Entry 7H2K (X-ray diffraction, 1.59 A resolution); this record covers chains A and B.

[Chain A]
Molecule: Serine protease subunit NS2B
Organism: Zika virus
UniProt: Q32ZE1 (POLG_ZIKV); residues 46-89 here correspond to UniProt positions 1414-1457 (UniProt number = residue number + 1368)
Chain sequence (46 residues; row label = number of the first residue in the row):
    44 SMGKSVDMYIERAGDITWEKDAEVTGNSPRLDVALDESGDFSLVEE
Disordered / not traced: 44-49, 89
Differences from the reference sequence: expression tag (44-45)

[Chain B]
Molecule: Serine protease NS3
Organism: Zika virus
Notes: EC 3.4.21.91, 3.6.1.15, 3.6.4.13
UniProt: Q32ZE1 (POLG_ZIKV); residues 11-177 here correspond to UniProt positions 1509-1675 (UniProt number = residue number + 1498)
Chain sequence (168 residues; each row starts with the number of its first residue):
    10 MKEVKKGETTDGVYRVMTRRLLGSTQVGVGVMQEGVFHTMWHVTKGAALR
    60 SGEGRLDPYWGDVKQDLVSYCGPWKLDAAWDGLSEVQLLAVPPGERAKNI
   110 QTLPGIFKTKDGDIGAVALDYPAGTSGSPILDKCGRVIGLYGNGVVIKNG
   160 SYVSAITQGKREEETPVE
Disordered / not traced: 10-15, 172-177
Differences from the reference sequence: initiating methionine (10); conflict Lys-107 (Arg1605 in Q32ZE1)
Ligand contacts:
  - (2S)-2-(2-cyanophenoxy)propanamide (A1AJ7), molecule 1: Gln-74, Thr-118, Asp-120, Gly-121, Ile-123, Thr-166, Gln-167
  - (2S)-2-(2-cyanophenoxy)propanamide (A1AJ7), molecule 2: Asp-129, Tyr-130, Pro-131, Ala-132, Ser-135, Tyr-150, Gly-151, Val-155, Tyr-161
Swiss-Prot annotation at these positions:
  - active site (Charge relay system): His-51, Asp-75, Ser-135

[Interface between chain A and chain B]
Contacting residue pairs (95):
  Asp-50(A) with Thr-27(B); Arg-28(B); Arg-59(B), salt bridge
  Met-51(A) with Met-26(B); Val-36(B), hydrophobic; Val-52(B); Thr-53(B); Leu-58(B), hydrophobic; Arg-59(B), hydrogen bond (backbone-backbone)
  Tyr-52(A) with Arg-24(B); Val-25(B); Met-26(B), hydrogen bond (backbone-backbone); Arg-28(B), hydrogen bond; Ser-33(B), hydrogen bond; Arg-59(B)
  Ile-53(A) with Tyr-23(B), hydrophobic; Arg-24(B); Met-41(B), hydrophobic; Phe-46(B), hydrophobic; Arg-59(B), hydrogen bond (backbone-backbone); Ser-60(B); Leu-65(B), hydrophobic
  Glu-54(A) with Tyr-23(B); Arg-24(B), hydrogen bond (backbone-backbone)
  Arg-55(A) with Glu-17(B); Asp-20(B), hydrogen bond (side chain-backbone); Val-22(B); Tyr-23(B)
  Ala-56(A) with Val-22(B), hydrogen bond (backbone-backbone); Val-100(B), hydrophobic; Ala-106(B)
  Gly-57(A) with Gly-21(B); Val-22(B), hydrogen bond (backbone-backbone)
  Asp-58(A) with Leu-98(B)
  Ile-59(A) with Gly-21(B); Val-22(B); Val-40(B), hydrophobic; Leu-98(B), hydrophobic; Leu-140(B), hydrophobic; Gly-144(B); Val-146(B), hydrophobic
  Thr-60(A) with Asn-108(B), hydrogen bond (backbone-side chain); Leu-140(B)
  Trp-61(A) with Glu-94(B); Val-95(B); Gln-96(B); Gln-110(B); Leu-140(B); Asp-141(B); Lys-142(B)
  Glu-62(A) with Gln-96(B), hydrogen bond (backbone-side chain); Asn-108(B)
  Ala-65(A) with Gln-96(B); Asn-108(B)
  Glu-66(A) with Ile-109(B); Gln-110(B), hydrogen bond (backbone-backbone)
  Val-67(A) with Glu-94(B); Gln-110(B)
  Thr-68(A) with Ile-109(B); Gln-110(B), hydrogen bond (backbone-backbone); Thr-111(B), hydrogen bond (backbone-side chain); Leu-128(B)
  Gly-69(A) with Thr-111(B); Ala-127(B)
  Asn-70(A) with Leu-112(B); Ala-127(B)
  Ser-71(A) with Leu-112(B), hydrogen bond (side chain-backbone); Pro-113(B); Gly-114(B)
  Pro-72(A) with Gly-114(B); Ile-115(B), hydrogen bond (backbone-backbone); Ala-127(B)
  Arg-73(A) with Ile-115(B)
  Leu-74(A) with Ile-115(B), hydrogen bond (backbone-backbone); Phe-116(B); Lys-117(B), hydrogen bond (backbone-backbone); Ile-156(B), hydrophobic
  Asp-75(A) with Lys-117(B), salt bridge
  Val-76(A) with Phe-116(B), hydrophobic; Lys-117(B), hydrogen bond (backbone-backbone); Thr-118(B)
  Leu-78(A) with Lys-73(B)
  Asp-79(A) with Lys-73(B)
  Glu-80(A) with Lys-73(B)
  Ser-81(A) with Val-72(B)
  Gly-82(A) with Val-72(B); Lys-73(B); Asn-152(B), hydrogen bond (backbone-side chain)
  Phe-84(A) with Phe-116(B), hydrophobic; Ile-123(B), hydrophobic; Asn-152(B); Gly-153(B); Ala-164(B), hydrophobic
  Leu-86(A) with Val-154(B), hydrophobic; Val-155(B)
Interface residues without a listed pair, chain A (33 interface residues in all): Ser-85
Interface residues without a listed pair, chain B (58 interface residues in all): Thr-19, Ala-57, Pro-138, Val-162

[Summary]
33 residues of chain A and 58 residues of chain B are in contact, with 20 hydrogen bonds and 2 salt bridges.
Polar contacts include Asp-50(A)/Arg-59(B), Asp-75(A)/Lys-117(B) and Tyr-52(A)/Arg-28(B). Chain B binds
(2S)-2-(2-cyanophenoxy)propanamide. UniProt lists 3 active-site residues on chain B.
Here chain A is Serine protease subunit NS2B and chain B is Serine protease NS3, both from Zika virus. Entry
7H2K (PanDDA analysis group deposition -- Crystal Structure of ZIKV NS2B-NS3 protease in complex with
Z18769001) was determined by X-ray diffraction.
